3KV2 - chain A; structure by X-ray diffraction, 1.55 A resolution.

[Chain A]
Name: Arginase-1
From: Homo sapiens
Notes: EC 3.5.3.1
UniProtKB: P05089 (ARGI1_HUMAN); residues 1-322 here = UniProt positions 1-322
Sequence (322 residues; row label = number of the first residue in the row):
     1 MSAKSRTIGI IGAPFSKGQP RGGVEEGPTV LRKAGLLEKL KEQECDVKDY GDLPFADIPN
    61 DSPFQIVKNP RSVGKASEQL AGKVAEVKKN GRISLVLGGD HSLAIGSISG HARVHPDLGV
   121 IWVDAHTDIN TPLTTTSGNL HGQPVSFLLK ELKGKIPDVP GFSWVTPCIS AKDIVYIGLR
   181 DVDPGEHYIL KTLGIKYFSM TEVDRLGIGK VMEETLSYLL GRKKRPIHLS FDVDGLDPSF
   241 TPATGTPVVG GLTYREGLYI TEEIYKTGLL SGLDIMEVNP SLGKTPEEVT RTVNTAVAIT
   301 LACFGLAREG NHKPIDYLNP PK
Unresolved in the structure: 1-5, 319-322
UniProt features mapped onto this chain:
  - binding site (Mn(2+)): H101, D124, H126, D128, D232, D234
  - binding site (substrate): H126 to N130, S137 to N139, D183, T246, E277
  - modified residue: K17 (N6-succinyllysine), S62 (Phosphoserine), S72 (Phosphoserine), K75 (N6-succinyllysine), S163 (Phosphoserine), S217 (Phosphoserine)
  - natural variant: I11 (I11T: In ARGIN), G27 (G27D: In ARGIN), G74 (G74V: In ARGIN), A125 (A125V: In ARGIN), T134 (T134I: In ARGIN), G138 (G138V: In ARGIN), R180 (R180T: In ARGIN), G235 (G235R: In ARGIN), R308 (R308Q: In ARGIN)
Bound ions: Mn2+ site 1: H101, D124, D128, D232 (together with nor-N-omega-hydroxy-L-arginine); Mn2+ site 2: D124, H126, D232, D234 (together with nor-N-omega-hydroxy-L-arginine)
Residues lining bound ligands: nor-N-omega-hydroxy-L-arginine (NNH): H101, D124, H126, D128, N130, T135, S137, N139, H141, G142, D183, E186, D232, D234, T246, E277
From the paper describing this entry:
  - binding site for nor-N-omega-hydroxy-L-arginine: H126, D128, H141, D183, T246
  - contacts within the chain: H141-E277 (hydrogen bond)

[In short]
Chain A binds nor-N-omega-hydroxy-L-arginine. H101, D124, D128 and D232 form the Mn2+ site 1. Curated
annotation (UniProt) lists 6 Mn2+-binding residues and 11 substrate-binding residues. From the paper: a
binding site for nor-N-omega-hydroxy-L-arginine at H126, D128 and H141 among others; contacts within the chain
involving H141 and E277.
Chain A is Arginase-1 (Homo sapiens); the structure, HIGH RESOLUTION STRUCTURE OF HUMAN ARGINASE I IN COMPLEX
WITH THE STRONG INHIBITOR N(omega)-hydroxy-nor-L-arginine (nor-NOHA), was determined by X-ray diffraction
(same publication as 3LP4 and 3LP7).
